5WT3 - chains A and C; structure by X-ray diffraction, 3.20 A resolution.

# Chain A
Molecule: tRNA (guanine(37)-N1)-methyltransferase Trm5a
From: Pyrococcus abyssi (strain GE5 / Orsay)
Notes: EC 2.1.1.228
UniProt: Q9V2G1 (TRM5A_PYRAB); numbering as in UniProt (aligned over 1-333)
Chain sequence (333 residues; each row starts with the number of its first residue):
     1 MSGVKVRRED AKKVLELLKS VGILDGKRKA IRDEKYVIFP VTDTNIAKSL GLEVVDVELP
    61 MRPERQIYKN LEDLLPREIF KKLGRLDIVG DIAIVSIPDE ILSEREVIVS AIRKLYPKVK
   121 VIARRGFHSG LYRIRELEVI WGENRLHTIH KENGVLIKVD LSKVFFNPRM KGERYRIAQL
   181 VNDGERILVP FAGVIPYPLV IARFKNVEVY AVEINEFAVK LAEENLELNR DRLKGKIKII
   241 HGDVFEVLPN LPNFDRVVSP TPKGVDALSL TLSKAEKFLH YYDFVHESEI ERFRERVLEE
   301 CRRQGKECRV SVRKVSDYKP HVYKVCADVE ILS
Disordered / not traced: 333
Small-molecule neighbours: 5'-deoxy-5'-methylthioadenosine (MTA): Leu131, Tyr132, Arg133, Phe165, Phe191, Gly193, Val212, Glu213, Ile214, Asn215, Gly242, Asp243, Val244, Phe245, Pro260, Pro262
Curated features (UniProtKB/Swiss-Prot):
  - binding site (S-adenosyl-L-methionine): Arg174, Phe191, Glu213, Ile214, Asp243, Val244
  - mutagenesis: Arg133 (R133A: Strong decrease in both activities), Phe165 (F165A: Lack of activity), Glu173 (E173A: Decrease in both activities), Arg174 (R174A: Decrease in both activities), Glu213 (E213A: Lack of activity), Pro260 (P260N: Lack of tRNA(Phe):m1G methyltransferase activity, but does not affect tRNA(Phe):imG2 methyltransferase activity), Pro262 (P262A: Strong decrease in both activities)
What the authors report for this chain:
  - mutagenesis - R133A: abolished catalytic activity with the 76-nt RNA strand (chain C)
  - mutagenesis - R135A, Y318A: decreased catalytic activity with the 76-nt RNA strand (chain C)
  - mutagenesis - R8A, K12A, K19A, R32A: unchanged binding to the 76-nt RNA strand (chain C)
  - catalytic residues: Glu173, Lys324 (proposed by the authors, not directly observed)
  - specificity-determining residues: Pro260 to Lys263 (proposed by the authors, not directly observed)

# Chain C
Molecule: 76-nt RNA strand
Sequence (76 nucleotides; each row starts with the number of its first residue):
     1 GGGGCGGUAG CUCAGCC
   17A U
    18 GGGAGAGCAC CGGACUGAAG AUCCGGGUGU CGGGGGUUCA AAUCCCCCCC GCCCCACC
Disordered / not traced: 73-75

# Interface between chain A and chain C
Contacting residue pairs - 78 pairs, chain A then chain C:
  Arg8(A) - C56(C)  base contact
  Glu9(A) - C56(C)  sugar contact
  Ala11(A) - G19(C)  base contact
  Ala11(A) - C56(C)  base contact
  Lys12(A) - G19(C)  base contact
  Lys12(A) - C56(C)  hydrogen bond to the base
  Gly26(A) - G20(C)  base contact
  Arg32(A) - G19(C)  base contact
  Arg62(A) - G19(C)  salt bridge to the phosphate
  Arg62(A) - G20(C)  hydrogen bond to the base
  Arg65(A) - G15(C)  sugar contact
  Arg65(A) - C16(C)  salt bridge to the phosphate
  Arg65(A) - C17(C)  hydrogen bond to the base
  Gln66(A) - G15(C)  phosphate contact
  Gln66(A) - C16(C)  hydrogen bond to the phosphate
  Gln66(A) - G20(C)  hydrogen bond to the base
  Ile67(A) - G20(C)  base contact
  Tyr68(A) - G20(C)  stacking on the base
  Tyr68(A) - A21(C)  sugar contact
  Tyr68(A) - G22(C)  sugar contact
  Lys69(A) - A23(C)  sugar contact
  Asn70(A) - G24(C)  hydrogen bond to the phosphate
  Arg85(A) - C25(C)  salt bridge to the phosphate
  Arg85(A) - A26(C)  salt bridge to the phosphate
  Arg85(A) - U39(C)  hydrogen bond to the phosphate
  Arg85(A) - C40(C)  phosphate contact
  Leu86(A) - G24(C)  hydrogen bond to the sugar
  Leu86(A) - C25(C)  sugar contact
  Asp87(A) - C25(C)  sugar contact
  Tyr116(A) - A23(C)  hydrogen bond to the sugar
  Tyr116(A) - G24(C)  hydrogen bond to the sugar
  Arg125(A) - A38(C)  hydrogen bond to the phosphate
  Arg125(A) - U39(C)  salt bridge to the phosphate
  Gly126(A) - G37(C)  phosphate contact
  Phe127(A) - A36(C)  sugar contact
  Phe127(A) - G37(C)  phosphate contact
  His128(A) - G37(C)  hydrogen bond to the phosphate
  Arg133(A) - G37(C)  hydrogen bond to the base
  Arg135(A) - G37(C)  salt bridge to the phosphate
  Arg135(A) - A38(C)  salt bridge to the phosphate
  Lys151(A) - U12(C)  sugar contact
  Glu152(A) - C11(C)  sugar contact
  Glu152(A) - U12(C)  sugar contact
  Asn153(A) - C11(C)  hydrogen bond to the phosphate
  Asn153(A) - U12(C)  phosphate contact
  Gly154(A) - C11(C)  phosphate contact
  Gly154(A) - U12(C)  hydrogen bond to the phosphate
  Asn167(A) - G37(C)  sugar contact
  Asn167(A) - A38(C)  phosphate contact
  Arg169(A) - C25(C)  phosphate contact
  Arg169(A) - A26(C)  salt bridge to the phosphate
  Arg169(A) - A38(C)  phosphate contact
  Arg169(A) - U39(C)  salt bridge to the phosphate
  Lys171(A) - G10(C)  base contact
  Lys171(A) - C11(C)  base contact
  Lys171(A) - G24(C)  base contact
  Lys171(A) - C25(C)  hydrogen bond to the base
  Lys171(A) - A26(C)  sugar contact
  Gly172(A) - A26(C)  sugar contact
  Thr261(A) - G37(C)  base contact
  Pro262(A) - G37(C)  base contact
  Lys263(A) - G37(C)  hydrogen bond to the base
  Phe284(A) - G37(C)  base contact
  Asp317(A) - A31(C)  base contact
  Asp317(A) - A38(C)  base contact
  Asp317(A) - U39(C)  base contact
  Tyr318(A) - A36(C)  hydrogen bond to the sugar
  Tyr318(A) - G37(C)  sugar contact
  Tyr318(A) - A38(C)  base contact
  Lys319(A) - A36(C)  base contact
  Lys319(A) - A38(C)  hydrogen bond to the base
  Pro320(A) - C32(C)  base contact
  Pro320(A) - G34(C)  phosphate contact
  Pro320(A) - A36(C)  base contact
  Pro320(A) - A38(C)  base contact
  His321(A) - C32(C)  stacking on the base
  His321(A) - U33(C)  salt bridge to the phosphate
  Tyr323(A) - C32(C)  hydrogen bond to the base
Interface residues without a listed pair, chain A (53 interface residues in all): Ala30, Val37, Phe39, Pro63, Leu71, Leu83, Gly84, Ile88, Phe165, Met170, Glu173, Val315
Interface residues without a listed pair, chain C (30 interface residues in all): C13, A14, C27, A35, A57, A59

# In short
The interface between chain A and chain C involves 53 residues on one side and 30 on the other, with 20
hydrogen bonds, 10 salt bridges and 2 aromatic stacking contacts. Polar contacts include Lys12(A)-C56(C),
Arg62(A)-G20(C) and Arg65(A)-C17(C). From the paper: catalytic residues Glu173(A) and Lys324(A); R135A and
Y318A of chain A reduce catalytic activity with the 76-nt RNA strand (chain C); 7 substitutions were tested in
all.
Here chain A is tRNA (guanine(37)-N1)-methyltransferase Trm5a (Pyrococcus abyssi (strain GE5 / Orsay)) and
chain C is a 76-nt RNA strand. Entry 5WT3 (Pyrococcus abyssi methyltransferase PaTrm5a bound by MTA and
cognate tRNA) was determined by X-ray diffraction, deposited together with 5WT1.
